Entry 6G95 (X-ray diffraction, 2.31 A resolution); this record covers chains A and B.

Chain A:
Protein: Envelope glycoprotein
Organism: Zaire ebolavirus (strain Mayinga-76)
UniProt: Q05320 (VGP_EBOZM); numbering as in UniProt (aligned over 32-311)
Sequence (330 residues; row label = number of the first residue in the row; note: 159 numbers in that range are skipped by the numbering (no residue carries them; nothing is unmodelled there); X marks 7 residues of unknown identity (built as UNK)):
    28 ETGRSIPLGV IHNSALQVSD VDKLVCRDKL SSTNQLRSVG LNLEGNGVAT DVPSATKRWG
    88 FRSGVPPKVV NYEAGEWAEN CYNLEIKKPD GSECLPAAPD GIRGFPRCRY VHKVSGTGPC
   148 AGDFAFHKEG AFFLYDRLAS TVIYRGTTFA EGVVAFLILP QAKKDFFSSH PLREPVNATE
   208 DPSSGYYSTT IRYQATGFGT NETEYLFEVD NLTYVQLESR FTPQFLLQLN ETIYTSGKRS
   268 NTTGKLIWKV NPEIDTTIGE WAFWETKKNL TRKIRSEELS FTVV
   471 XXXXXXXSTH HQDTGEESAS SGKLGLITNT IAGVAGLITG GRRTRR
Not modelled in the structure: 28-31, 190-210, 284-286, 294-302, 478-516
Construct notes: expression tag (28-31, 471-516); engineered mutation Ala-42 (Thr in Q05320)
Swiss-Prot annotation at these positions:
  - site (Involved in receptor recognition and/or post-binding events): Leu-57, Leu-63, Arg-64, Phe-88, Lys-95, Ile-170
  - glycosylation (N-linked (GlcNAc...) asparagine): Asn-40, Asn-204, Asn-228, Asn-238, Asn-257, Asn-268, Asn-296
  - natural variant: Ser-65 (S65P: In strain: Isolate mouse-adapted), Ser-246 (S246P: In strain: Isolate mouse-adapted)
  - mutagenesis: Asn-40 (N40D: Induces GP1 secretion. Complete loss of virus capability to enter into host cell), Cys-53 (C53G: Induces GP1 secretion. Complete loss of virus capability to enter into host cell), Asp-55 (D55A: 80% loss of virus capability to enter into host cell; D55E/K: No effect on viral entry), Leu-57 (L57A: Complete loss of virus capability to enter into host cell; L57F/I/K: 90% loss of virus capability to enter into host cell), Leu-63 (L63A: 90% loss of virus capability to enter into host cell; L63F: Almost complete loss of virus capability to enter into host cell; L63K: Complete loss of virus capability to enter into host cell), Arg-64 (R64A/E: Complete loss of virus capability to enter into host cell; R64K: No loss of virus capability to enter into host cell), Phe-88 (F88A/E: Complete loss of virus capability to enter into host cell; F88A: About 50% loss of ability to counteract host BST2; F88I: No loss of virus capability to enter into host cell), Lys-95 (K95A/E: 80% loss of virus capability to enter into host cell; K95R: 20% loss of virus capability to enter into host cell), Cys-108 (C108G: Almost complete loss of expression of GP1 and GP2. Almost complete loss of virus capability to enter into host cell), Leu-111 (L111A: About 60% loss of ability to counteract host BST2), Cys-121 (C121G: Reduced levels of expression of GP1 and GP2. 50% loss of virus capability to enter into host cell), Leu-122 (L122A: About 60% loss of ability to counteract host BST2), 7 further mutagenesis entries in UniProt
Disulfides: Cys-108/Cys-135, Cys-121/Cys-147
Covalent attachments: N-acetylglucosamine (NAG) linked to Asn-228, Asn-238, Asn-257, Asn-268
Residues lining bound ligands: thioridazine (RTZ; 10-{2-[(2R)-1-methylpiperidin-2-yl]ethyl}-2-(methylsulfanyl)-10H-phenothiazine): Gly-36, Val-37, Ile-38, Leu-43, Val-66, Ala-101, Leu-184, Ile-185, Leu-186, Pro-187

Chain B:
Protein: Envelope glycoprotein
Organism: Zaire ebolavirus (strain Mayinga-76)
UniProt: Q05320 (VGP_EBOZM); numbering as in UniProt (aligned over 502-632)
Sequence (168 residues; row label = number of the first residue in the row):
   502 EAIVNAQPKC NPNLHYWTTQ DEGAAIGLAW IPYFGPAAEG IYIEGLMHNQ DGLICGLRQL
   562 ANETTQALQL FLRATTELRT FSILNRKAID FLLQRWGGTC HILGPDCCIE PADWTKNITD
   622 KIDQIIHDFV DGSGYIPEAP RDGQAYVRKD GEWVLLSTFL GTHHHHHH
Not modelled in the structure: 632-669
Construct notes: engineered mutation Ala-613 (His in Q05320); expression tag (633-669)
Swiss-Prot annotation at these positions:
  - region: Gly-524 to Ala-539 (Fusion peptide)
  - glycosylation (N-linked (GlcNAc...) asparagine): Asn-563, Asn-618
  - mutagenesis: Cys-511 (C511G: Induces GP1 secretion. Complete loss of virus capability to enter into host cell), Gly-528 (G528R: Reduced infectivity), Leu-529 (L529A/R: Reduced infectivity), Ile-532 (I532A: Reduced infectivity; I532R: Almost complete loss of infectivity. No effect on transport of GP to the cell surface and incorporation onto virions), Phe-535 (F535A: Reduced infectivity; F535R: Almost complete loss of infectivity. No effect on transport of GP to the cell surface and incorporation onto virions), Gly-536 (G536A: Almost complete loss of infectivity. No effect on transport of GP to the cell surface and incorporation onto virions), Pro-537 (P537R: Almost complete loss of infectivity. No effect on transport of GP to the cell surface and incorporation onto virions), Cys-556 (C556S: Induces GP1 secretion. Complete loss of virus capability to enter into host cell), Asn-563 (N563D: Reduced levels of expression of GP, GP1 and GP2. 20% loss of virus capability to enter into host cell), Cys-601 (C601S: Induces GP1 secretion. Complete loss of virus capability to enter into host cell), Cys-608 (C608G: Induces GP1 secretion. Complete loss of virus capability to enter into host cell), Cys-609 (C609G: Induces GP1 secretion. Complete loss of virus capability to enter into host cell), 2 further mutagenesis entries in UniProt
Disulfides: Cys-511/Cys-556, Cys-601/Cys-608
Covalent attachments: N-acetylglucosamine (NAG) linked to Asn-563
Residues lining bound ligands: thioridazine (RTZ; 10-{2-[(2R)-1-methylpiperidin-2-yl]ethyl}-2-(methylsulfanyl)-10H-phenothiazine): Leu-515, Tyr-517, Met-548, His-549, Gln-551, Leu-554, Ile-555, Leu-558

Chain A / chain B interface:
Pairs across the interface - 116 pairs, chain A then chain B:
  Ser-32(A) with Ala-568(B)
  Ile-33(A) with Leu-569(B), hydrophobic; Lys-588(B), hydrogen bond (backbone-side chain)
  Pro-34(A) with Thr-565(B)
  Leu-35(A) with Lys-588(B)
  Gly-36(A) with Leu-561(B)
  Ile-38(A) with Leu-554(B), hydrophobic
  Ser-41(A) with Asp-552(B)
  Leu-43(A) with Ile-504(B); Gly-557(B); Leu-558(B)
  Gln-44(A) with Glu-502(B); Ile-504(B)
  Val-45(A) with Glu-502(B), hydrogen bond (backbone-backbone); Ile-504(B), hydrophobic; Leu-561(B), hydrophobic
  Asp-47(A) with Lys-588(B), salt bridge
  Val-48(A) with Lys-588(B); Asp-591(B); Phe-592(B); Arg-596(B), hydrogen bond (backbone-side chain)
  Asp-49(A) with Gln-595(B)
  Lys-50(A) with Glu-502(B)
  Leu-51(A) with Phe-592(B), hydrophobic; Gln-595(B); Arg-596(B); Asp-607(B); Cys-609(B), hydrophobic
  Val-52(A) with Arg-596(B), hydrogen bond (backbone-side chain)
  Cys-53(A) with Cys-609(B), disulfide
  Asp-55(A) with Phe-592(B); Arg-596(B)
  Leu-57(A) with Phe-592(B)
  Thr-60(A) with Asn-586(B)
  Leu-63(A) with Leu-585(B); Ala-589(B), hydrophobic
  Ser-65(A) with Leu-585(B)
  Leu-68(A) with Leu-515(B), hydrophobic; Leu-558(B), hydrophobic; Ala-562(B), hydrophobic
  Gly-72(A) with Lys-510(B); Cys-511(B); Asn-512(B), hydrogen bond (backbone-backbone); Arg-559(B)
  Asn-73(A) with Gln-508(B); Pro-509(B); Lys-510(B), hydrogen bond (backbone-backbone); Arg-559(B)
  Gly-74(A) with Lys-510(B)
  Lys-95(A) with Leu-573(B), hydrogen bond (side chain-backbone); Arg-574(B); Thr-576(B), hydrogen bond (side chain-backbone); Glu-578(B)
  Val-96(A) with Leu-579(B), hydrogen bond (backbone-backbone); Arg-580(B); Thr-581(B), hydrogen bond (backbone-backbone)
  Val-97(A) with Thr-581(B); Ile-584(B), hydrophobic
  Asn-98(A) with Thr-581(B), hydrogen bond (backbone-backbone); Phe-582(B)
  Tyr-99(A) with Trp-518(B)
  Glu-100(A) with Thr-519(B), hydrogen bond (backbone-side chain); Leu-585(B)
  Ala-101(A) with Trp-518(B); Thr-519(B)
  Gly-102(A) with Tyr-517(B); Trp-518(B), hydrogen bond (backbone-backbone)
  Glu-103(A) with Leu-515(B); His-516(B); Trp-518(B), hydrogen bond (backbone-side chain); Arg-559(B), salt bridge
  Trp-104(A) with His-516(B), hydrogen bond (backbone-backbone); Tyr-517(B), hydrogen bond (side chain-backbone); Trp-518(B); Glu-545(B)
  Pro-126(A) with Arg-580(B)
  Asp-127(A) with Arg-580(B), hydrogen bond (backbone-side chain)
  Phe-132(A) with Trp-518(B)
  Pro-133(A) with Trp-518(B); Tyr-543(B)
  Arg-134(A) with Trp-518(B); Tyr-543(B)
  Gly-157(A) with Thr-566(B); Gln-570(B), hydrogen bond (backbone-side chain)
  Ala-158(A) with Gln-570(B)
  Phe-159(A) with Thr-566(B); Leu-569(B), hydrophobic; Gln-570(B); Leu-573(B), hydrophobic
  Asp-163(A) with Tyr-543(B), hydrogen bond
  Arg-164(A) with Trp-518(B); Thr-520(B); Ile-542(B); Tyr-543(B)
  Leu-165(A) with Phe-582(B), hydrophobic
  Thr-168(A) with Gln-570(B)
  Val-180(A) with Ala-562(B), hydrophobic; Asn-563(B); Thr-566(B)
  Val-181(A) with Ala-562(B); Thr-565(B); Leu-569(B), hydrophobic
  Ala-182(A) with Leu-558(B), hydrophobic; Leu-561(B), hydrophobic; Ala-562(B), hydrophobic
  Phe-183(A) with Leu-561(B); Thr-565(B); Ile-584(B), hydrophobic; Leu-585(B), hydrophobic
  Leu-184(A) with Leu-558(B), hydrophobic; Leu-561(B), hydrophobic
  Ser-211(A) with Glu-545(B)
  Trp-291(A) with Cys-511(B); Asn-512(B); Pro-513(B)
  Glu-292(A) with Lys-510(B)
Other interface residues (no listed pair), chain A (66 interface residues in all): Ala-42, Arg-64, Val-66, Asn-69, Gly-128, Ile-129, Arg-130, Glu-287, Ala-289, Phe-290
Other interface residues (no listed pair), chain B (56 interface residues in all): Asn-514, Ala-539, Glu-540, Glu-564, Phe-572, Pro-606, Cys-608
Inter-chain disulfides: Cys-53(A)/Cys-609(B)

Summary:
The interface between chain A and chain B involves 66 residues on one side and 56 on the other, with 1
disulfide bond, 19 hydrogen bonds and 2 salt bridges. Polar pairs include Asp-47(A)/Lys-588(B),
Glu-103(A)/Arg-559(B) and Ile-33(A)/Lys-588(B).
Here chain A is Envelope glycoprotein and chain B is Envelope glycoprotein, both from Zaire ebolavirus (strain
Mayinga-76). Entry 6G95 (Crystal structure of Ebolavirus glycoprotein in complex with thioridazine) was
determined by X-ray diffraction (same publication as 6G9B and 6G9I).
